PDB entry 6RQH | electron microscopy, 3.70 A resolution | chains T and Q of the 20 polymer chains in the assembly

Chain T:
Molecule: Template strand
Source organism: synthetic construct
Sequence (70 nucleotides; row label = number of the first residue in the row):
     1 GTCTTCAACT GCTTTCGCAT GAAGTACCTC CCAACTACTT TTCCTCACAC TTGTACTCCA
    61 TGACTAAACC
Unresolved in the structure: 1-21, 61-70

Chain Q:
Protein: RNA polymerase I-specific transcription initiation factor RRN7
Source organism: Saccharomyces cerevisiae
UniProtKB: P40992 (RRN7_YEAST); numbering as in UniProt (aligned over 1-514)
Chain sequence (514 residues; row label = number of the first residue in the row):
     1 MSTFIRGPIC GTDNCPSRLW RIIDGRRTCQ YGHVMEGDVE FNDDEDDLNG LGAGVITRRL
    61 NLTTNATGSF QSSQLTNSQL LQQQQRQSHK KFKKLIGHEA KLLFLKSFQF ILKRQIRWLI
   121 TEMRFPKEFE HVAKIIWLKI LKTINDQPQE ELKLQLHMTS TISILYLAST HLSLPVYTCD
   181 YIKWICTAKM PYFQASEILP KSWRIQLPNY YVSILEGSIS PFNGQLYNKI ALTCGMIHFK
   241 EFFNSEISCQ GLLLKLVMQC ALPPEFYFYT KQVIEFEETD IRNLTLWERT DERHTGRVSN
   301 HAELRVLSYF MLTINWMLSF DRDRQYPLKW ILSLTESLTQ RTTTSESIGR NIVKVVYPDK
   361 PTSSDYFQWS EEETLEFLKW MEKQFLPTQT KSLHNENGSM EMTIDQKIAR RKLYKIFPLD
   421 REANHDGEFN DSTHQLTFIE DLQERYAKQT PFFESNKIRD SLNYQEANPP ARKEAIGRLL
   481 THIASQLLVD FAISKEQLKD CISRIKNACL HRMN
Unresolved in the structure: 1-2, 47-85, 389-404, 454-468
Swiss-Prot annotation at these positions:
  - zinc finger: Thr3 to Glu36 (RRN7-type)
  - region: Gly37 to Ala66 (B-reader), Thr67 to Lys101 (B-linker)
  - binding site (Zn(2+)): Cys10, Cys15, Cys29, His33
  - mutagenesis: Cys29 (C29A: Impaired binding to Pol I), His33 (H33S: Impaired binding to Pol I)

Chain T / chain Q interface:
Pairs across the interface (23; chain T residue first):
  DT41(T) - Asn209(Q)  base contact
  DT41(T) - Tyr210(Q)  sugar contact
  DT42(T) - Tyr210(Q)  phosphate contact
  DC43(T) - Tyr210(Q)  phosphate contact
  DC44(T) - Lys153(Q)  phosphate contact
  DC44(T) - Leu154(Q)  phosphate contact
  DC44(T) - Gln155(Q)  hydrogen bond to the phosphate
  DC44(T) - Leu156(Q)  phosphate contact
  DC44(T) - Ile214(Q)  sugar contact
  DT45(T) - Gln155(Q)  phosphate contact
  DT45(T) - Leu156(Q)  phosphate contact
  DT45(T) - His157(Q)  phosphate contact
  DT45(T) - Gln225(Q)  phosphate contact
  DT45(T) - Lys229(Q)  salt bridge to the phosphate
  DC46(T) - Gln225(Q)  phosphate contact
  DC46(T) - Asn228(Q)  hydrogen bond to the phosphate
  DC46(T) - Arg293(Q)  hydrogen bond to the base
  DA47(T) - Arg293(Q)  base contact
  DA47(T) - His294(Q)  base contact
  DC48(T) - His294(Q)  hydrogen bond to the base
  DC48(T) - Arg297(Q)  base contact
  DA49(T) - Arg297(Q)  base contact
  DC56(T) - His511(Q)  salt bridge to the phosphate
Other interface residues (no listed pair), chain Q (17 interface residues in all): Tyr211, Ser213

In short:
The interface between chain T and chain Q involves 10 residues on one side and 17 on the other, with 4
hydrogen bonds and 2 salt bridges. Polar contacts include DC46(T)-Arg293(Q), DC48(T)-His294(Q) and
DC44(T)-Gln155(Q).
Chain T is Template strand (synthetic construct) and chain Q is RNA polymerase I-specific transcription
initiation factor RRN7 (Saccharomyces cerevisiae); the structure, RNA Polymerase I Closed Conformation 1
(CC1), was determined by electron microscopy (same publication as 6RQL, 6RQT, 6RRD, 6RUI, 6RUO and 6RWE).
